PDB entry 3CCM | X-ray diffraction, 2.55 A resolution | chains M and 0 of the 31 polymer chains in the assembly

== Chain M ==
Name: 50S ribosomal protein L15e
From: Haloarcula marismortui
Reference sequence: P60618 (RL15E_HALMA); residues 0-195 here correspond to UniProt positions 1-196 (UniProt number = residue number + 1)
Chain sequence (196 residues; each row starts with the number of its first residue; numbering starts at 0):
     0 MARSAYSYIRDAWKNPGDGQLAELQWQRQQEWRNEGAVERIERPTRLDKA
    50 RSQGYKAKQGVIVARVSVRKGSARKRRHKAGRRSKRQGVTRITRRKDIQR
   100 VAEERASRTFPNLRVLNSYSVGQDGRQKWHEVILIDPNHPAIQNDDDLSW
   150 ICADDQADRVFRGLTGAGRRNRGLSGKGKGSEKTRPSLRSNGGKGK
Unresolved in the structure: 0, 195
Ion coordination: Na+: Ser106, Phe109, Pro110, Leu112; Sr2+: Asp157 (shared with G147(0), A183(0) of chain 0)

== Chain 0 ==
Molecule: 23S ribosomal RNA
From: Haloarcula marismortui
Notes: engineered mutation(s): G2099A, G2611U
Sequence (2923 nucleotides; row label = number of the first residue in the row):
     1 GUUGGCUACUAUGCCAGCUGGUGGAUUGCUCGGCUCAGGCGCUGAUGAAG
    51 GACGUGCCAAGCUGCGAUAAGCUGUGGGGAGCCGCACGGAGGCGAAGAAC
   101 CACAGAUUUCCGAAUGAGAAUCUCUCUAACAAUUGCUUCGCGCAAUGAGG
   151 AACCCCGAGAACUGAAACAUCUCAGUAUCGGGAGGAACAGAAAACGCAAC
   201 GUGAUGUCGUUAGUAACCGCGAGUGAACGCGAUACAGCCCAAACCGAAGC
   251 CCUCACGGGCAAUGUGGUGUCAGGGCUACCUCUCAUCAGCCGACCGUCUU
   301 CACGAAGUCUCUUGGAAUAGAGCGUGAUACAGGGUGACAACCCCGUACUG
   351 AAGACCAGUACGCUGUGCGGUAGUGCCAGAGUAGCGGGGGUUGGAUAUCC
   401 CUCGCGAAUAACGCAGGCAUCGACUGCGAAGGCUAAACACAACCUGAGAC
   451 CGAUAGUGAACAAGUAGUGUGAACGAACGCUGCAAAGUACCCUCAGAAGG
   501 GAGGCGAAAUAGAGCAUGAAAUCAGUUGGCGAUCGAGCGACAGGGCAUAC
   551 AAGGUCCCUUGACGAAUGACCGAGACGCGAGUCUCCAGUAAGACUCACGG
   601 GAAGCCGAUGUUCUGUCGUACGUUUUGAAAAACGAGCCAGGGAGUGUGUC
   651 UGUAUGGCAAGUCUAACCGGAGUAUCCGGGGAGGCACAGGGAAACCGACA
   701 UGGCCGCAGGGCUUUGCCCGAGGGCCGCCGUCUUCAAGGGCGGGGAGCCA
   751 UGUGGACACGACCCGAAUCCGGACGAUCUACGCAUGGACAAGAUGAAGCG
   801 UGCCGAAAGGCACGUGGAAGUCUGUUAGAGUUGGUGUCCUACAAUACCCU
   851 CUCGUGAUCUAUGUGUAGGGGUGAAAGGCCCAUCGAGUCCGGCAACAGCU
   901 GGUUCCAAUCGAAACAUGUCGAAGCAUGACCUCCGCCGAGGUAGUCUGUG
   951 AGGUAGAGCGACCGAUUGGUGUGUCCGCCUCCGAGAGGAGUCGGCACACC
  1001 UGUCAAACUCCAAACUUACAGACGCUGUUUGACGCGGGGAUUCCGGUGCG
  1051 CGGGGUAAGCCUGUGUACCAGGAGGGGAACAACCCAGAGAUAGGUUAAGG
  1101 UCCCCAAGUGUGGAUUAAGUGUAAUCCUCUGAAGGUGGUCUCGAGCCCUA
  1151 GACAGCCGGGAGGUGAGCUUAGAAGCAGCUACCCUCUAAGAAAAGCGUAA
  1201 CAGCUUACCGGCCGAGGUUUGAGGCGCCCAAAAUGAUCGGGACUCAAAUC
  1251 CACCACCGAGACCUGUCCGUACCACUCAUACUGGUAAUCGAGUAGAUUGG
  1301 CGCUCUAAUUGGAUGGAAGCAGGGGCGAGAGCUCCUGUGGACCGAUUAGU
  1351 GACGAAAAUCCUGGCCAUAGUAGCAGCGAUAGUCGGGUGAGAACCCCGAC
  1401 GGCCUAAUGGAUAAGGGUUCCUCAGCACUGCUGAUCAGCUGAGGGUUAGC
  1451 CGGUCCUAAGUCUCACCGCAACUCGACUGAGACGAAAUGGGAAACAGGUU
  1501 AAUAUUCCUGUGCCAUCAUGCAGUGAAAGUUGACGCCCUGGGGUCGAUCA
  1551 CGCCGGGCAUUCGCCCGGUCGAACCGUCCAACUCCGUGGAAGCCGUAAUG
  1601 GCAGGAAGCGGACGAACGGCGGCAUAGGGAAACGUGAUUCAACCUGGGGC
  1651 CCAUGAAAAGACGAGCAUGAUGUCCGUACCGAGAACCGACACAGGUGUCC
  1701 AUGGCGGCGAAAGCCAAGGCCUGUCGGGAGCAACCAACGUUAGGGAAUUC
  1751 GGCAAGUUAGUCCCGUACCUUCGGAAGAAGGGAUGCCUGCUCCGGAACGG
  1801 AGCAGGUCGCAGUGACUCGGAAGCUCGGACUGUCUAGUAACAACAUAGGU
  1851 GACCGCAAAUCCGCAAGGACUCGUACGGUCACUGAAUCCUGCCCAGUGCA
  1901 GGUAUCUGAACACCUCGUACAAGAGGACGAAGGACCUGUCAACGGCGGGG
  1951 GUAACUAUGACCCUCUUAAGGUAGCGUAGUACCUUGCCGCAUCAGUAGCG
  2001 GCUUGCAUGAAUGGAUUAACCAGAGCUUCACUGUCCCAACGUUGGGCCCG
  2051 GUGAACUGUACAUUCCAGUGCGGAGUCUGGAGACACCCAGGGGGAAGCAA
  2101 AGACCCUAUGGAGCUUUACUGCAGGCUGUCGCUGAGACGUGGUCGCCGAU
  2151 GUGCAGCAUAGGUAGGAGUCGUUACAGAGGUACCCGCGCUAGCGGGCCAC
  2201 CCAGACAACAGUGAAAUACUACCCGUCGGUGACUGCGACUCUCACUCCGG
  2251 GAGGAGGACACCGAUAGCCGGGCAGUUUGACUGGGGCGGUACGCGCUCGA
  2301 AAAGAUAUCGAGCGCGCCCUAUGGUCAUCUCAGCCGGGACAGAGACCCGG
  2351 CGAAGAGUGCAAGAGCAAAAGAUGACUUGACAGUGUUCUUCCCAACGAGG
  2401 AACGCUGACGCGAAAGCGUGGUCUAGCGAACCAAUUAGCCUGCUUGAUGC
  2451 GGGCAAUUGAUGACAGAAAAGCUACCCUAGGGAUAACAGAGUCGUCACUC
  2501 GCAAGAGCACAUAUCGACCGAGUGGCUUGCUACCUCGAUGUCGGUUCCCU
  2551 CCAUCCUGCCCGUGCAGAAGCGGGCAAGGGUGAGGUUGUUCGCCUAUUAA
  2601 AGGAGGUCGUUAGCUGGGUUUAGACCGUCGUGAGACAGGUCGGCUGCUAU
  2651 CUACUGGGUGUGUAAUGGUGUCUGACAAGAACGACCGUAUAGUACGAGAG
  2701 GAACUACGGUUGGUGGCCACUGGUGUACCGGUUGUUCGAGAGAGCACGUG
  2751 CCGGGUAGCCACGCCACACGGGGUAAGAGCUGAACGCAUCUAAGCUCGAA
  2801 ACCCACUUGGAAAAGAGACACCGCCGAGGUCCCGCGUACAAGACGCGGUC
  2851 GAUAGACUCGGGGUGUGCGCGUCGAGGUAACGAGACGUUAAGCCCACGAG
  2901 CACUAACAGACCAAAGCCAUCAU
Unresolved in the structure: 1-9, 126-127, 715, 971-998, 1560, 1952-1963, 2137-2236, 2339-2343, 2665-2666, 2915-2923
Modified / non-standard residues: 1MA (6-hydro-1-methyladenosine-5'-monophosphate) at position 628, OMU (o2'-methyluridine 5'-monophosphate) at position 2587, OMG (o2'-methylguanosine-5'-monophosphate) at position 2588, UR3 (3-methyluridine-5'-monophoshate) at position 2619, PSU (pseudouridine-5'-monophosphate) at position 2621
Ion coordination: Mg2+ site 1 near G28 (its only coordinating residue here); Na+ site 1: C40, G41, C443; Na+ site 2: G56, G61; Sr2+ site 1: C85, A86, C87 (shared with 1 residue of chain T); Sr2+ site 2: C85 (shared with 1 residue of chain T); Na+ site 3: U107, U108; Mg2+ site 2 near U115 (its only coordinating residue here); Na+ site 4: C130, U146; Na+ site 5: C141, G142; Sr2+ site 3: G147, A183 (shared with Asp157(M) of chain M); K+ site 1: C162, U163, U172; Mg2+ site 3: C162, U2276; 55 more Na+ sites not listed; 64 more Mg2+ sites not listed; 64 more Sr2+ sites not listed; 1 more K+ sites not listed

== Interface between chain M and chain 0 ==
Pairs across the interface (270):
  Ala1(M) - A243(0)  hydrogen bond to the phosphate
  Ala1(M) - C244(0)  hydrogen bond to the phosphate
  Ala1(M) - C376(0)  hydrogen bond to the sugar
  Ala1(M) - C377(0)  sugar contact
  Arg2(M) - C377(0)  phosphate contact
  Ser3(M) - A242(0)  phosphate contact
  Ser3(M) - A243(0)  phosphate contact
  Tyr5(M) - A242(0)  phosphate contact
  Tyr5(M) - G264(0)  hydrogen bond to the phosphate
  Arg9(M) - A378(0)  salt bridge to the phosphate
  Arg9(M) - G379(0)  sugar contact
  Arg9(M) - A380(0)  phosphate contact
  Trp12(M) - A380(0)  sugar contact
  Lys13(M) - A380(0)  base contact
  Lys13(M) - G381(0)  base contact
  Lys13(M) - U409(0)  hydrogen bond to the base
  Asn14(M) - A407(0)  phosphate contact
  Pro15(M) - G381(0)  base contact
  Trp25(M) - C2243(0)  sugar contact
  Trp25(M) - A2244(0)  hydrogen bond to the sugar
  Gln29(M) - A2244(0)  sugar contact
  Gln29(M) - C2245(0)  phosphate contact
  Arg32(M) - A2244(0)  hydrogen bond to the phosphate
  Arg32(M) - C2245(0)  salt bridge to the phosphate
  Gly35(M) - C1467(0)  phosphate contact
  Ala36(M) - C1467(0)  hydrogen bond to the phosphate
  Ala36(M) - G1468(0)  phosphate contact
  Arg39(M) - G135(0)  salt bridge to the phosphate
  Arg39(M) - C136(0)  salt bridge to the phosphate
  Arg42(M) - A261(0)  salt bridge to the phosphate
  Arg42(M) - A262(0)  salt bridge to the phosphate
  Arg42(M) - U263(0)  hydrogen bond to the sugar
  Arg45(M) - G381(0)  salt bridge to the phosphate
  Leu46(M) - U263(0)  phosphate contact
  Leu46(M) - G264(0)  phosphate contact
  Lys48(M) - G379(0)  phosphate contact
  Lys48(M) - A380(0)  salt bridge to the phosphate
  Lys48(M) - G381(0)  salt bridge to the phosphate
  Lys48(M) - G431(0)  salt bridge to the phosphate
  Arg50(M) - A241(0)  sugar contact
  Arg50(M) - A242(0)  salt bridge to the phosphate
  Arg50(M) - G264(0)  salt bridge to the phosphate
  Arg50(M) - U265(0)  salt bridge to the phosphate
  Ser51(M) - A241(0)  sugar contact
  Ser51(M) - G379(0)  hydrogen bond to the base
  Ser51(M) - G431(0)  sugar contact
  Gln52(M) - G431(0)  hydrogen bond to the sugar
  Lys55(M) - U265(0)  phosphate contact
  Lys55(M) - G266(0)  salt bridge to the phosphate
  Ala56(M) - A261(0)  sugar contact
  Ala56(M) - G264(0)  sugar contact
  Ala56(M) - U265(0)  hydrogen bond to the phosphate
  Lys57(M) - C250(0)  sugar contact
  Lys57(M) - G266(0)  salt bridge to the phosphate
  Gln58(M) - C136(0)  phosphate contact
  Gln58(M) - U137(0)  phosphate contact
  Gln58(M) - C251(0)  sugar contact
  Gln58(M) - G259(0)  base contact
  Gln58(M) - C260(0)  sugar contact
  Ile61(M) - G135(0)  phosphate contact
  Arg68(M) - C1469(0)  salt bridge to the phosphate
  Arg68(M) - A1470(0)  salt bridge to the phosphate
  Lys69(M) - C403(0)  phosphate contact
  Lys69(M) - G404(0)  salt bridge to the phosphate
  Lys69(M) - G2263(0)  sugar contact
  Gly70(M) - U402(0)  phosphate contact
  Gly70(M) - C403(0)  hydrogen bond to the phosphate
  Gly70(M) - G2263(0)  sugar contact
  Ser71(M) - G2263(0)  phosphate contact
  Ser71(M) - A2264(0)  hydrogen bond to the phosphate
  Arg73(M) - C1469(0)  salt bridge to the phosphate
  Arg73(M) - A1470(0)  hydrogen bond to the phosphate
  Arg73(M) - C1864(0)  base contact
  Lys74(M) - C1864(0)  sugar contact
  Arg75(M) - G1863(0)  hydrogen bond to the phosphate
  Arg75(M) - C1864(0)  salt bridge to the phosphate
  Arg76(M) - G2121(0)  base contact
  Arg76(M) - C2122(0)  hydrogen bond to the base
  Arg76(M) - A2123(0)  sugar contact
  Arg76(M) - G2272(0)  base contact
  Arg76(M) - C2273(0)  hydrogen bond to the sugar
  His77(M) - A2274(0)  sugar contact
  Lys78(M) - G868(0)  phosphate contact
  Lys78(M) - G869(0)  phosphate contact
  Ala79(M) - C770(0)  phosphate contact
  Ala79(M) - G771(0)  phosphate contact
  Gly80(M) - A161(0)  sugar contact
  Gly80(M) - C770(0)  hydrogen bond to the phosphate
  Gly80(M) - A2274(0)  phosphate contact
  Gly80(M) - G2275(0)  phosphate contact
  Arg81(M) - A160(0)  hydrogen bond to the sugar
  Arg81(M) - A161(0)  phosphate contact
  Arg81(M) - C770(0)  hydrogen bond to the phosphate
  Arg81(M) - G771(0)  salt bridge to the phosphate
  Arg81(M) - A2274(0)  hydrogen bond to the sugar
  Arg81(M) - G2275(0)  sugar contact
  Arg82(M) - A161(0)  hydrogen bond to the phosphate
  Arg82(M) - U170(0)  salt bridge to the phosphate
  Arg82(M) - C171(0)  salt bridge to the phosphate
  Arg82(M) - U172(0)  hydrogen bond to the base
  Arg82(M) - C173(0)  base contact
  Ser83(M) - A169(0)  phosphate contact
  Ser83(M) - U170(0)  hydrogen bond to the phosphate
  Ser83(M) - G2121(0)  sugar contact
  Lys84(M) - U170(0)  hydrogen bond to the phosphate
  Lys84(M) - C171(0)  salt bridge to the phosphate
  Lys84(M) - U391(0)  salt bridge to the phosphate
  Arg85(M) - A160(0)  phosphate contact
  Arg85(M) - A161(0)  phosphate contact
  Arg85(M) - G390(0)  phosphate contact
  Arg85(M) - U391(0)  salt bridge to the phosphate
  Gln86(M) - G2121(0)  hydrogen bond to the base
  Gln86(M) - C2122(0)  hydrogen bond to the sugar
  Gln86(M) - A2274(0)  hydrogen bond to the base
  Gly87(M) - C2122(0)  phosphate contact
  Val88(M) - C2122(0)  phosphate contact
  Val88(M) - A2123(0)  hydrogen bond to the phosphate
  Thr89(M) - A2123(0)  hydrogen bond to the phosphate
  Thr89(M) - G2124(0)  phosphate contact
  Arg90(M) - G388(0)  hydrogen bond to the phosphate
  Arg90(M) - G389(0)  salt bridge to the phosphate
  Arg90(M) - A2266(0)  salt bridge to the phosphate
  Ile91(M) - G389(0)  sugar contact
  Thr92(M) - G388(0)  base contact
  Thr92(M) - G389(0)  base contact
  Thr92(M) - C401(0)  hydrogen bond to the base
  Thr92(M) - U402(0)  sugar contact
  Arg93(M) - A158(0)  salt bridge to the phosphate
  Arg93(M) - G159(0)  salt bridge to the phosphate
  Arg93(M) - C401(0)  hydrogen bond to the sugar
  Arg93(M) - A1470(0)  salt bridge to the phosphate
  Arg94(M) - A158(0)  salt bridge to the phosphate
  Arg94(M) - G175(0)  hydrogen bond to the base
  Arg94(M) - C400(0)  hydrogen bond to the sugar
  Arg94(M) - C401(0)  sugar contact
  Lys95(M) - G157(0)  hydrogen bond to the sugar
  Lys95(M) - C401(0)  phosphate contact
  Lys95(M) - A1470(0)  hydrogen bond to the sugar
  Asp96(M) - C401(0)  phosphate contact
  Asp96(M) - U402(0)  phosphate contact
  Ile97(M) - U402(0)  hydrogen bond to the phosphate
  Arg99(M) - C156(0)  hydrogen bond to the phosphate
  Arg99(M) - G157(0)  salt bridge to the phosphate
  Val100(M) - A1470(0)  phosphate contact
  Val100(M) - A1471(0)  phosphate contact
  Arg104(M) - C1469(0)  salt bridge to the phosphate
  Arg104(M) - A1471(0)  salt bridge to the phosphate
  Arg107(M) - G181(0)  hydrogen bond to the sugar
  Arg107(M) - A1471(0)  hydrogen bond to the phosphate
  Arg107(M) - C1472(0)  salt bridge to the phosphate
  Thr108(M) - U133(0)  hydrogen bond to the sugar
  Thr108(M) - U134(0)  phosphate contact
  Phe109(M) - U134(0)  phosphate contact
  Phe109(M) - G135(0)  phosphate contact
  Pro110(M) - U133(0)  base contact
  Pro110(M) - U146(0)  sugar contact
  Asn111(M) - U134(0)  hydrogen bond to the sugar
  Asn111(M) - G135(0)  hydrogen bond to the sugar
  Asn111(M) - A145(0)  sugar contact
  Leu112(M) - U134(0)  sugar contact
  Leu112(M) - G135(0)  sugar contact
  Asn116(M) - G431(0)  hydrogen bond to the phosphate
  Asn116(M) - G432(0)  phosphate contact
  Gln122(M) - G404(0)  phosphate contact
  Asp123(M) - C2132(0)  sugar contact
  Gly124(M) - G2131(0)  hydrogen bond to the base
  Gly124(M) - C2132(0)  hydrogen bond to the sugar
  Gly124(M) - C2262(0)  base contact
  Arg125(M) - C2262(0)  sugar contact
  Lys127(M) - C403(0)  salt bridge to the phosphate
  Asp135(M) - G135(0)  hydrogen bond to the sugar
  Asn137(M) - A144(0)  sugar contact
  Asn137(M) - A145(0)  hydrogen bond to the sugar
  His138(M) - C136(0)  hydrogen bond to the sugar
  His138(M) - C251(0)  sugar contact
  Pro139(M) - C251(0)  phosphate contact
  Pro139(M) - C252(0)  phosphate contact
  Ala140(M) - C251(0)  sugar contact
  Asn143(M) - C251(0)  hydrogen bond to the phosphate
  Asp144(M) - G266(0)  phosphate contact
  Asp146(M) - C239(0)  sugar contact
  Asp146(M) - C240(0)  phosphate contact
  Trp149(M) - G432(0)  hydrogen bond to the sugar
  Trp149(M) - C433(0)  sugar contact
  Asp153(M) - A183(0)  phosphate contact
  Asp154(M) - A183(0)  sugar contact
  Asp154(M) - C188(0)  phosphate contact
  Gln155(M) - C433(0)  phosphate contact
  Gln155(M) - U434(0)  hydrogen bond to the phosphate
  Ala156(M) - A183(0)  sugar contact
  Asp157(M) - G182(0)  phosphate contact
  Asp157(M) - A183(0)  phosphate contact
  Arg158(M) - C433(0)  salt bridge to the phosphate
  Phe160(M) - C156(0)  sugar contact
  Phe160(M) - G181(0)  hydrogen bond to the base
  Phe160(M) - G182(0)  sugar contact
  Arg161(M) - C155(0)  hydrogen bond to the sugar
  Arg161(M) - C156(0)  sugar contact
  Arg161(M) - G182(0)  hydrogen bond to the sugar
  Arg161(M) - A183(0)  hydrogen bond to the sugar
  Arg161(M) - A187(0)  phosphate contact
  Arg161(M) - C188(0)  salt bridge to the phosphate
  Gly162(M) - C156(0)  sugar contact
  Leu163(M) - C188(0)  phosphate contact
  Leu163(M) - A189(0)  phosphate contact
  Gly165(M) - G432(0)  hydrogen bond to the phosphate
  Arg168(M) - A189(0)  salt bridge to the phosphate
  Arg168(M) - C433(0)  salt bridge to the phosphate
  Arg169(M) - C400(0)  phosphate contact
  Asn170(M) - G157(0)  hydrogen bond to the phosphate
  Asn170(M) - C400(0)  phosphate contact
  Asn170(M) - C401(0)  phosphate contact
  Arg171(M) - C155(0)  hydrogen bond to the phosphate
  Arg171(M) - C156(0)  salt bridge to the phosphate
  Arg171(M) - C188(0)  hydrogen bond to the phosphate
  Arg171(M) - A189(0)  salt bridge to the phosphate
  Gly172(M) - C399(0)  phosphate contact
  Gly172(M) - C400(0)  phosphate contact
  Leu173(M) - A189(0)  sugar contact
  Leu173(M) - G190(0)  phosphate contact
  Ser174(M) - A193(0)  phosphate contact
  Lys176(M) - G190(0)  phosphate contact
  Lys176(M) - A191(0)  salt bridge to the phosphate
  Lys176(M) - A192(0)  hydrogen bond to the sugar
  Lys176(M) - A193(0)  phosphate contact
  Lys176(M) - A194(0)  sugar contact
  Lys176(M) - A204(0)  hydrogen bond to the sugar
  Gly177(M) - A194(0)  phosphate contact
  Gly177(M) - C195(0)  phosphate contact
  Lys178(M) - C195(0)  hydrogen bond to the phosphate
  Lys178(M) - G394(0)  base contact
  Lys178(M) - G416(0)  salt bridge to the phosphate
  Lys178(M) - G417(0)  hydrogen bond to the phosphate
  Gly179(M) - G394(0)  base contact
  Gly179(M) - U398(0)  hydrogen bond to the sugar
  Gly179(M) - C399(0)  sugar contact
  Glu181(M) - A226(0)  sugar contact
  Glu181(M) - A227(0)  sugar contact
  Glu181(M) - G393(0)  base contact
  Glu181(M) - G394(0)  hydrogen bond to the base
  Lys182(M) - A226(0)  hydrogen bond to the sugar
  Lys182(M) - U392(0)  sugar contact
  Lys182(M) - G393(0)  hydrogen bond to the base
  Lys182(M) - G394(0)  base contact
  Thr183(M) - C399(0)  sugar contact
  Arg184(M) - A189(0)  hydrogen bond to the phosphate
  Arg184(M) - G190(0)  salt bridge to the phosphate
  Arg184(M) - U205(0)  phosphate contact
  Arg184(M) - G206(0)  phosphate contact
  Pro185(M) - C188(0)  hydrogen bond to the sugar
  Pro185(M) - A189(0)  sugar contact
  Pro185(M) - G206(0)  phosphate contact
  Pro185(M) - U207(0)  phosphate contact
  Ser186(M) - C155(0)  hydrogen bond to the phosphate
  Ser186(M) - C156(0)  phosphate contact
  Ser186(M) - C188(0)  sugar contact
  Leu187(M) - C156(0)  hydrogen bond to the phosphate
  Leu187(M) - G157(0)  phosphate contact
  Arg188(M) - C154(0)  salt bridge to the phosphate
  Arg188(M) - C155(0)  salt bridge to the phosphate
  Arg188(M) - C156(0)  hydrogen bond to the phosphate
  Ser189(M) - C155(0)  phosphate contact
  Gly191(M) - G175(0)  sugar contact
  Gly192(M) - G175(0)  base contact
  Lys193(M) - G175(0)  phosphate contact
  Lys193(M) - G225(0)  salt bridge to the phosphate
  Lys193(M) - U391(0)  hydrogen bond to the sugar
  Lys193(M) - U392(0)  sugar contact
  Lys193(M) - G393(0)  salt bridge to the phosphate
  Gly194(M) - C399(0)  sugar contact
Also at the interface, not in a pair above, chain M (122 interface residues in all): Val37, Tyr54, Gly59, Ser66, Ala72, Asp145, Thr164
Also at the interface, not in a pair above, chain 0 (122 interface residues in all): A174, U176, G184, A430, A1865, U2133, U2265

== Summary ==
Chain M and chain 0 each contribute 122 residues to their interface, with 76 hydrogen bonds and 50 salt
bridges. Polar pairs include Lys13(M)-U409(0), Ser51(M)-G379(0) and Arg76(M)-C2122(0). Ser106(M), Phe109(M),
Pro110(M) and Leu112(M) form the Na+ site.
Here chain M is 50S ribosomal protein L15e and chain 0 is 23S ribosomal RNA, both from Haloarcula marismortui.
Entry 3CCM (Structure of Anisomycin resistant 50S Ribosomal Subunit: 23S rRNA mutation G2611U) was determined
by X-ray diffraction together with 3CC2, 3CC4, 3CC7, 3CCE, 3CCJ, 3CCL and 6 further entries from the same
study.
